PDB entry 9MLA | electron microscopy, 2.24 A resolution | chains G and J of the 12 polymer chains in the assembly

[Chain G]
Name: Kenv-6 Fab heavy chain
Source organism: Mus musculus
Notes: antibody fragment or engineered binder
Chain sequence (119 residues; each row starts with the number of its first residue):
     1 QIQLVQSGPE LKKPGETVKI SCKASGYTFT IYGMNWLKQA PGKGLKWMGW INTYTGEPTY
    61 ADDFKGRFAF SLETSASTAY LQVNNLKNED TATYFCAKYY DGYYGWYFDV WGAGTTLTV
Disulfide bonds: Cys22-Cys96

[Chain J]
Name: Kenv-6 Fab light chain
Source organism: Mus musculus
Notes: antibody fragment or engineered binder
Chain sequence (107 residues; each row starts with the number of its first residue):
     1 IVLTQSPASL AVTLGQRATI SCRGSESVDS YGNSFMHWYQ QKPGQPPKLL IYRASNLESG
    61 IPARFSGSGS RTDFTLTINP VEADDVATYY CQQSYEDPYT FGGGTKL
Disulfide bonds: Cys22-Cys91

[How chain G and chain J interact]
Pairs across the interface - 31 pairs, chain G then chain J:
  Gln39(G) - Gln41(J)  hydrogen bond
  Leu45(G) - Pro47(J)  hydrophobic
  Leu45(G) - Phe101(J)  hydrophobic
  Trp47(G) - Asp97(J)
  Trp47(G) - Pro98(J)
  Trp47(G) - Tyr99(J)  hydrophobic
  Phe95(G) - Pro46(J)  hydrophobic
  Tyr103(G) - Ser30(J)  hydrogen bond
  Tyr103(G) - Tyr31(J)
  Tyr103(G) - Phe35(J)
  Tyr104(G) - Ser30(J)
  Tyr104(G) - Phe35(J)  hydrophobic
  Tyr104(G) - Ser94(J)  hydrogen bond (backbone-side chain)
  Tyr104(G) - Tyr95(J)
  Trp106(G) - Gln92(J)  hydrogen bond (backbone-side chain)
  Trp106(G) - Ser94(J)
  Trp106(G) - Tyr99(J)  hydrogen bond
  Tyr107(G) - His37(J)
  Tyr107(G) - Tyr39(J)
  Tyr107(G) - Tyr52(J)  hydrophobic
  Tyr107(G) - Arg53(J)  hydrogen bond
  Tyr107(G) - Gln92(J)
  Tyr107(G) - Ser94(J)
  Phe108(G) - Tyr39(J)  hydrogen bond (backbone-side chain)
  Phe108(G) - Leu49(J)
  Trp111(G) - Tyr39(J)  hydrophobic
  Trp111(G) - Pro46(J)  hydrophobic
  Trp111(G) - Pro47(J)
  Trp111(G) - Phe101(J)  hydrophobic
  Gly112(G) - Pro46(J)
  Ala113(G) - Pro46(J)
Other interface residues (no listed pair), chain G (17 interface residues in all): Leu37, Gly44, Ala61, Asp62, Asp109
Other interface residues (no listed pair), chain J (23 interface residues in all): Asn33, Glu58, Tyr90, Gly102, Gly103

[Summary]
17 residues of chain G and 23 residues of chain J are in contact, with 7 hydrogen bonds. Polar pairs include
Gln39(G)-Gln41(J), Tyr103(G)-Ser30(J) and Tyr104(G)-Ser94(J).
Here chain G is Kenv-6 Fab heavy chain and chain J is Kenv-6 Fab light chain, both from Mus musculus. Entry
9MLA (Pre-fusion HERV-K Envelope Protein Trimer Ectodomain in complex with Kenv-6 Fab) was determined by
electron microscopy (same publication as 9MLK and 9O4F).
